9F40 - chain A; structure by X-ray diffraction, 2.44 A resolution.

[Chain A]
Name: NPC intracellular sterol transporter 1-related protein 1
Organism: Saccharomyces cerevisiae
UniProt: Q12200 (NPC1_YEAST); residues 1-245 here = UniProt positions 1-245
Amino-acid sequence (248 residues; numbered 1 to 248; the number before each row is that of its first residue):
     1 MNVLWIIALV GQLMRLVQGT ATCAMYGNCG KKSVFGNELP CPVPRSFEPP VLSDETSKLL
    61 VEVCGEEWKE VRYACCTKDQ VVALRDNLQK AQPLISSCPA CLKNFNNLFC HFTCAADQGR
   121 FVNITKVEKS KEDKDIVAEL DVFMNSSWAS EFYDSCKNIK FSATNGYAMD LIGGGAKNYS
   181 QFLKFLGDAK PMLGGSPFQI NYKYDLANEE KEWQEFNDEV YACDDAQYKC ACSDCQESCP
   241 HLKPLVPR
Not modelled in the structure: 1-19, 242-248
Cystine bridges: Cys23-Cys75, Cys29-Cys41, Cys64-Cys110, Cys76-Cys114, Cys98-Cys230, Cys101-Cys156, Cys223-Cys235, Cys232-Cys239
Glycans and other covalent adducts: N-acetylglucosamine (NAG) linked to Asn123, Asn145, Asn178
Differences from the reference sequence: expression tag (246-248)
Bound ions: Zn2+ site 1: Glu38, Asp79 (together with sulfate ion) (shared with 1 residue of chain C); Zn2+ site 2: Glu55 (together with sulfate ion) (shared with 2 residues of chain C); Zn2+ site 3 near Glu70 (its only coordinating residue here); Zn2+ site 4: Asn107, His111, Asp218; Zn2+ site 5 near Glu139 (its only coordinating residue here); Zn2+ site 6: Glu151 (shared with 2 residues of chain C); Zn2+ site 7: Glu210, Glu212 (shared with 2 residues of chain B); Zn2+ site 8 near Glu215 (its only coordinating residue here); Zn2+ site 9: Asp224, Glu237 (shared with 1 residue of chain C); Zn2+ site 10: Asp225 (shared with 1 residue of chain C); Zn2+ site 11: Glu237 (shared with 2 residues of chain C)
Small-molecule neighbours:
  - acetonitrile (CCN), molecule 1: Asp86, Asn87, Lys90
  - acetonitrile (CCN), molecule 2: Tyr153, Lys157, Asn158, Tyr167, Met169, Ala176
  - ergosterol (ERG): Met25, Pro40, Gln80, Ala83, Leu84, Asn87, Leu88, Ala91, Phe105, Phe109, Phe112, Thr113, Leu171, Ile172, Phe185, Leu186, Leu193, Gly194, Gly195, Ser196, Pro197, Phe198, Ile200
Curated features (UniProtKB/Swiss-Prot):
  - glycosylation (N-linked (GlcNAc...) asparagine): Asn123, Asn145, Asn178
From the paper describing this entry:
  - binding site for ergosterol: Gln80, Asn87, Phe109, Phe112, Thr113, Ser196
  - Zn2+ coordination: Glu67, Asn107, His111, Asp218
  - post-translational modification sites: Asn123, Asn145, Asn178
  - conformationally variable residues (side-chain flip): Lys90

[Summary]
Chain A binds ergosterol and acetonitrile. N-acetylglucosamine is covalently linked to Asn123, Asn145 and
Asn178. The Zn2+ site 1 is built by Glu38 and Asp79. From the paper: a binding site for ergosterol at Gln80,
Asn87 and Phe109 among others; Zn2+ coordination by Glu67, Asn107 and His111 among others.
Chain A is NPC intracellular sterol transporter 1-related protein 1 (Saccharomyces cerevisiae); the structure,
Crystal structure of the NTD domain from S. cerevisia Niemann-Pick type C protein NCR1 with ergosterol ...,
was determined by X-ray diffraction (same publication as 9F41).
